6GSU - chains A and B; structure by X-ray diffraction, 1.85 A resolution.

[Chain A (and B)]
Protein: Mu class glutathione S-transferase of isoenzyme 3-3
Organism: Rattus rattus
Notes: EC 2.5.1.18; chain B of this document is another copy of the same molecule, construct and numbering; everything in this record applies to it too
Reference sequence: P04905 (GSTM1_RAT); residue numbers follow UniProt; this construct covers 1-217
Amino-acid sequence (217 residues; row label = number of the first residue in the row):
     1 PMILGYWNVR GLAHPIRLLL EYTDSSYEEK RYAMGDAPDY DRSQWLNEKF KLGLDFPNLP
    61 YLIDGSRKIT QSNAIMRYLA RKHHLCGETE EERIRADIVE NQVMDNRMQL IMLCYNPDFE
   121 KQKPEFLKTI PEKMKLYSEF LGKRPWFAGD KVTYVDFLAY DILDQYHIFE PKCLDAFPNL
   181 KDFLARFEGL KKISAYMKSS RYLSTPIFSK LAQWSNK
Construct notes: engineered mutation Ala13 (Thr in P04905)
Ligand contacts: GPS (L-gamma-glutamyl-S-[(9S,10S)-10-hydroxy-9,10-dihydrophenanthren-9-yl]-L-cysteinylglycine): Tyr6, Trp7, Gly11, Leu12, Arg42, Trp45, Lys49, Asn58, Leu59, Pro60, Gln71, Ser72, Met104, Arg107, Met108, Ile111, Tyr115, Ile207, Phe208

[How chain A and chain B interact]
Pairs across the interface (51; chain A residue first):
  Asp55(A) with Leu136(B); Phe140(B)
  Phe56(A) with Ile98(B), hydrophobic; Gln102(B); Leu136(B), hydrophobic; Phe140(B), hydrophobic
  Pro57(A) with Leu136(B)
  Asn58(A) with Asp105(B)
  Arg67(A) with Glu90(B)
  Thr70(A) with Ile98(B)
  Gln71(A) with Ile98(B); Asn101(B); Gln102(B), hydrogen bond; Asp105(B), hydrogen bond
  Asn73(A) with Asn101(B), hydrogen bond
  Ala74(A) with Asp97(B); Ile98(B)
  Arg77(A) with Arg77(B); Asp97(B)
  Tyr78(A) with Glu90(B); Ile94(B), hydrophobic
  Arg81(A) with Glu90(B), salt bridge; Arg93(B); Ile94(B); Asp97(B), salt bridge
  Glu90(A) with Arg67(B); Tyr78(B); Arg81(B), salt bridge
  Arg93(A) with Arg81(B)
  Ile94(A) with Arg67(B); Tyr78(B), hydrophobic; Arg81(B)
  Asp97(A) with Ala74(B); Arg77(B); Arg81(B), salt bridge
  Ile98(A) with Phe56(B), hydrophobic; Thr70(B); Gln71(B); Ala74(B), hydrophobic
  Asn101(A) with Gln71(B); Asn73(B), hydrogen bond
  Gln102(A) with Phe56(B); Gln71(B), hydrogen bond
  Asp105(A) with Asn58(B); Gln71(B), hydrogen bond
  Glu132(A) with Phe50(B)
  Leu136(A) with Asp55(B); Phe56(B), hydrophobic; Pro57(B)
  Phe140(A) with Asp55(B); Phe56(B), hydrophobic
Interface residues without a listed pair, chain A (27 interface residues in all): Lys68, Ile69, Glu100, Tyr137
Interface residues without a listed pair, chain B (27 interface residues in all): Lys68, Ile69, Glu100, Tyr137

[Overview]
The chain A/chain B interface involves 27 residues from each chain, with 6 hydrogen bonds and 4 salt bridges.
Polar contacts include Arg81(A)-Glu90(B), Arg81(A)-Asp97(B) and Gln71(A)-Gln102(B). Ligands of chain A:
compound GPS.
Both chains are Mu class glutathione S-transferase of isoenzyme 3-3 (Rattus rattus). Entry 6GSU (First-sphere
and second-sphere electrostatic effects in the active site of a class mu glutathione transferase) was
determined by X-ray diffraction, deposited together with 6GST, 6GSV, 6GSW, 6GSX and 6GSY.
